6J51 - chains N and b of the 28 polymer chains in the assembly; structure by electron microscopy, 4.20 A resolution (low resolution: residue-level contacts below are approximate; hydrogen-bond / salt-bridge calls are withheld).

Chain N:
Molecule: 198-nt DNA strand
Sequence (198 nucleotides; row label = number of the first residue in the row; numbers below 1 keep their minus sign (DG-125 is residue -125)):
  -125 GCTTACGTCAGTCTGGCCATCTTTGTGTTTGGTGTGTTTGGGTGGTGGCC
   -75 GTTTTCGTTGTTTTTTTCTGTCTCGTGCCTGGTGTCTTGGGTGTAATCCC
   -25 CTTGGCGGTTAAAACGCGGGGGACAGCGCGTACGTGCGTTTAAGCGGTGC
    25 TAGAGCTGTCTACGACCAATTGAGCGGCCTCGGCACCGGGATTCTGAT
Not modelled in the structure: -125 to -55, -36 to -32

Chain b:
Protein: Histone H4
Source organism: Homo sapiens
Reference sequence: P62805 (H4_HUMAN); residues 0-102 here correspond to UniProt positions 1-103 (UniProt number = residue number + 1)
Amino-acid sequence (106 residues; row label = number of the first residue in the row; numbers below 1 keep their minus sign (Gly-3 is residue -3)):
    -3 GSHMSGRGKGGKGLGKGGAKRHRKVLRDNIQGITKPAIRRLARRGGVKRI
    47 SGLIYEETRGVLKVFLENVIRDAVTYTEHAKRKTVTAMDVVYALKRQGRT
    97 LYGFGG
Not modelled in the structure: -3 to 22
Differences from the reference sequence: expression tag (-3 to -1)
UniProt features mapped onto this chain:
  - DNA-binding region: Lys16 to Lys20
  - modified residue: Ser1 (N-acetylserine), Arg3 (Asymmetric dimethylarginine), Lys5 (N6-(2-hydroxyisobutyryl)lysine), Lys8 (N6-(2-hydroxyisobutyryl)lysine), Lys12 (N6-(2-hydroxyisobutyryl)lysine), Lys16 (N6-(2-hydroxyisobutyryl)lysine), Lys20 (N6,N6,N6-trimethyllysine), Lys31 (N6-(2-hydroxyisobutyryl)lysine), Lys44 (N6-(2-hydroxyisobutyryl)lysine), Ser47 (Phosphoserine), Tyr51 (Phosphotyrosine), Lys59 (N6-(2-hydroxyisobutyryl)lysine), Lys77 (N6-(2-hydroxyisobutyryl)lysine), Lys79 (N6-(2-hydroxyisobutyryl)lysine), Thr80 (Phosphothreonine), Tyr88 (Phosphotyrosine), Lys91 (N6-(2-hydroxyisobutyryl)lysine)
  - cross-link (Glycyl lysine isopeptide (Lys-Gly)): Lys12 (interchain with G-Cter in SUMO2), Lys20 (interchain with G-Cter in SUMO2), Lys31 (interchain with G-Cter in SUMO2), Lys59 (interchain with G-Cter in SUMO2), Lys79 (interchain with G-Cter in SUMO2), Lys91 (interchain with G-Cter in SUMO2)

Interface between chain N and chain b:
Contacting residue pairs (10; chain N residue first):
  DC7(N) - Arg45(b)
  DC7(N) - Ser47(b)
  DC7(N) - Gly48(b)
  DG8(N) - Arg45(b)
  DG8(N) - Ile46(b)
  DG27(N) - Lys79(b)
  DA28(N) - Arg78(b)
  DA28(N) - Lys79(b)
  DA28(N) - Thr80(b)
  DG29(N) - Arg78(b)
Also at the interface, not in a pair above, chain b (8 interface residues in all): Lys77

In short:
Chain N and chain b form an interface of 5 and 8 residues respectively. From UniProt: a DNA-binding region on
chain b.
Here chain N is a 198-nt DNA strand and chain b is Histone H4 (Homo sapiens). Entry 6J51 (RNA polymerase II
elongation complex bound with Spt4/5 and foreign DNA, stalled at SHL(-1) of the ...) was determined by
electron microscopy, deposited together with 6IR9, 6J4W, 6J4X, 6J4Y, 6J4Z and 6J50.
